7F1O - chains B and E of the 5 polymer chains in the assembly; structure by electron microscopy, 3.13 A resolution.

Chain B:
Molecule: Guanine nucleotide-binding protein G(I)/G(S)/G(T) subunit beta-1
Organism: Homo sapiens
Reference sequence: P62873 (GBB1_HUMAN); numbering as in UniProt (aligned over 2-340)
Chain sequence (357 residues; numbered -16 to 340; the number before each row is that of its first residue; numbers below 1 keep their minus sign (His-16 is residue -16)):
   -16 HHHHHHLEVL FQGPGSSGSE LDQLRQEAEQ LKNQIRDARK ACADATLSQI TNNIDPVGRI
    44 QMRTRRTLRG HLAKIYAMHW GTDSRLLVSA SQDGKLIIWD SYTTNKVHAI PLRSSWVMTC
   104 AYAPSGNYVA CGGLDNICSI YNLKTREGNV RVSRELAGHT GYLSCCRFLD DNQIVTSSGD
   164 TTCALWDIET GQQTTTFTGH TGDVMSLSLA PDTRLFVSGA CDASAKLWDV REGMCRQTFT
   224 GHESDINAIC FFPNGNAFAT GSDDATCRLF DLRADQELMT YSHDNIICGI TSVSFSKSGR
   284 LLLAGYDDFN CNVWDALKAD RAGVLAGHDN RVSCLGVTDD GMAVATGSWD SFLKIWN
Disordered / not traced: -16 to 1
Sequence notes: expression tag (-16 to 1)
Swiss-Prot annotation at these positions:
  - modified residue: Ser2 (N-acetylserine), His266 (Phosphohistidine)
  - natural variant: Leu30 (L30F: In MRD42; uncertain significance), Arg52 (R52G: In MRD42), Gly64 (G64V: In MRD42), Asp76 (D76E: In MRD42; D76G: In MRD42), Gly77 (G77S: In MRD42), Lys78 (K78R: In MRD42), Ile80 (I80N: In MRD42; I80T: In MRD42), His91 (H91R: In MRD42; uncertain significance), Ala92 (A92T: In MRD42), Pro94 (P94S: In MRD42), Leu95 (L95P: In MRD42), Arg96 (R96L: In MRD42), 5 further natural variant entries in UniProt

Chain E:
Molecule: Nanobody 35
Organism: synthetic construct
Notes: antibody fragment or engineered binder
Chain sequence (160 residues; row label = number of the first residue in the row; numbers below 1 keep their minus sign (Met-21 is residue -21)):
   -21 MKYLLPTAAA GLLLLAAQPA MAQVQLQESG GGLVQPGGSL RLSCAASGFT FSNYKMNWVR
    39 QAPGKGLEWV SDISQSGASI SYTGSVKGRF TISRDNAKNT LYLQMNSLKP EDTAVYYCAR
    99 CPAPFTRDCF DVTSTTYAYR GQGTQVTVSS HHHHHHEPEA
Disordered / not traced: -21 to 0, 129-138
Cystine bridges: Cys22-Cys96, Cys99-Cys107

How chain B and chain E interact:
Residue-residue contacts (19):
  Arg8(B) with Gln120(E)
  Lys15(B) with Gln1(E)
  Thr184(B) with Thr114(E), hydrogen bond (backbone-side chain)
  Cys204(B) with Tyr117(E), hydrogen bond (backbone-side chain)
  Asp205(B) with Ala116(E); Tyr117(E)
  Ala206(B) with Tyr117(E), hydrogen bond (backbone-side chain)
  Thr223(B) with Gln1(E)
  Glu226(B) with Gly26(E); Phe27(E); Tyr32(E), hydrogen bond; Arg98(E), hydrogen bond (backbone-side chain)
  Ser227(B) with Pro100(E); Tyr117(E)
  Asp228(B) with Pro100(E); Tyr117(E), hydrogen bond
  Asp246(B) with Ala101(E); Pro102(E)
  Ile270(B) with Phe103(E), hydrophobic
Other interface residues (no listed pair), chain B (13 interface residues in all): Asp247
Other interface residues (no listed pair), chain E (15 interface residues in all): Gln3, Thr28

Overview:
Chain B and chain E form an interface of 13 and 15 residues respectively; the contacts include 6 hydrogen
bonds. Polar pairs include Thr184(B)-Thr114(E), Cys204(B)-Tyr117(E) and Ala206(B)-Tyr117(E).
Here chain B is Guanine nucleotide-binding protein G(I)/G(S)/G(T) subunit beta-1 (Homo sapiens) and chain E is
Nanobody 35 (synthetic construct). Entry 7F1O (Cryo-EM structure of the GDP-bound dopamine receptor 1 and
mini-Gs complex with Nb35) was determined by electron microscopy (same publication as 7F0T, 7F1Z, 7F23 and
7F24).
